1JNH - chains A and B; structure by X-ray diffraction, 2.85 A resolution.

# Chain A
Name: monoclonal anti-estradiol 10G6D6 Fab light chain
Source organism: Mus musculus
Notes: antibody fragment or engineered binder
Sequence (212 residues; numbered 1 to 211 plus 4 insertion-coded residues; 3 numbers in that range are skipped by the numbering (no residue carries them; nothing is unmodelled there); the number before each row is that of its first residue; a row labelled like 108A-108D holds insertion residues (108A, then the next letters in order)):
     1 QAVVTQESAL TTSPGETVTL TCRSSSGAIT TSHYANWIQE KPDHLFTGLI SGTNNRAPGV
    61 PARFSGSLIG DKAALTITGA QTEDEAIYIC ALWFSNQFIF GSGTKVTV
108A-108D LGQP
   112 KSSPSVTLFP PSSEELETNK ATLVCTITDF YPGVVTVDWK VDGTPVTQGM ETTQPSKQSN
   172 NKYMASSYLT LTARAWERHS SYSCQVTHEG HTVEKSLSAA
Not modelled in the structure: 108A-108D
Cystine bridges: Cys22-Cys90, Cys136-Cys195
Residues lining bound ligands: estradiol-6 carboxyl-methyl-oxime (ECO): Trp93, Asn96, Phe98

# Chain B
Name: monoclonal anti-estradiol 10G6D6 Fab heavy chain
Source organism: Mus musculus
Notes: antibody fragment or engineered binder
Sequence (218 residues; row label = number of the first residue in the row; note: 3 numbers in that range are skipped by the numbering (no residue carries them; nothing is unmodelled there); a row labelled like 117A-117D holds insertion residues (117A, then the next letters in order)):
     1 EVQLQQSGAE LARPGASVKL SCRTSGYSFT TYWMQWVRQR PGQGLEWIAA IYPGDDDARY
    61 TQKFKGKATL TADRSSSIVY LQLNSLTSED SAVYSCSRGR SLYYTMDYWG QGTSVTV
117A-117D SSAK
   121 TTPPSVYPLA PGSAAQTNSM VTLGCLVKGY FPEPVTVSWN TGSLSSGVHT FPAVLQSDLY
   181 TLSSSVTVPS STWPSETVTC NVAHPASSTK VDKKIVP
Not modelled in the structure: 117A-117D
Cystine bridges: Cys22-Cys96, Cys145-Cys200
Residues lining bound ligands: estradiol-6 carboxyl-methyl-oxime (ECO): Trp33, Gln35, Trp47, Ala50, Arg59, Gly99, Arg100, Ser101, Leu102, Thr105

# Chain A / chain B interface
Contacting residue pairs (73; chain A residue first):
  Tyr34(A) - Leu102(B)
  Tyr34(A) - Tyr103(B)  hydrophobic
  Asn36(A) - Thr105(B)
  Ile38(A) - Met106(B)  hydrophobic
  Ile38(A) - Trp109(B)  hydrophobic
  Glu40(A) - Gln39(B)
  His44(A) - Gln39(B)  hydrogen bond
  His44(A) - Val93(B)
  His44(A) - Gln111(B)
  Phe46(A) - Gln39(B)
  Phe46(A) - Leu45(B)  hydrophobic
  Phe46(A) - Ser95(B)
  Phe46(A) - Trp109(B)  hydrophobic
  Thr47(A) - Asp107(B)
  Gly48(A) - Met106(B)
  Gly48(A) - Asp107(B)  hydrogen bond (backbone-backbone)
  Ser51(A) - Tyr103(B)  hydrogen bond (side chain-backbone)
  Ser51(A) - Tyr104(B)
  Ser51(A) - Thr105(B)
  Gly52(A) - Leu102(B)
  Gly52(A) - Tyr103(B)  hydrogen bond (backbone-backbone)
  Asn55(A) - Tyr103(B)  hydrogen bond (side chain-backbone)
  Asn55(A) - Tyr104(B)
  Pro58(A) - Tyr108(B)
  Trp93(A) - Leu102(B)  hydrophobic
  Asn96(A) - Tyr60(B)
  Asn96(A) - Thr61(B)
  Gln97(A) - Trp47(B)
  Gln97(A) - Thr61(B)
  Phe98(A) - Trp47(B)
  Phe98(A) - Met106(B)  hydrophobic
  Phe100(A) - Val37(B)  hydrophobic
  Phe100(A) - Leu45(B)
  Phe100(A) - Trp47(B)  hydrophobic
  Thr118(A) - Ala134(B)
  Leu119(A) - Ala134(B)
  Phe120(A) - Leu129(B)
  Phe120(A) - Ala130(B)
  Phe120(A) - Pro131(B)  hydrophobic
  Phe120(A) - Thr142(B)
  Phe120(A) - Leu143(B)
  Phe120(A) - Gly144(B)
  Ser123(A) - Tyr127(B)
  Ser123(A) - Pro128(B)  hydrogen bond (side chain-backbone)
  Glu125(A) - Pro128(B)
  Glu125(A) - Lys213(B)  salt bridge
  Glu126(A) - Tyr127(B)
  Glu126(A) - Lys148(B)  salt bridge
  Thr133(A) - Leu146(B)
  Thr133(A) - Lys148(B)
  Val135(A) - Leu129(B)  hydrophobic
  Val135(A) - Leu146(B)  hydrophobic
  Val135(A) - Ser183(B)
  Thr137(A) - Phe171(B)
  Ile138(A) - Phe171(B)
  Thr139(A) - Phe171(B)
  Glu162(A) - Val174(B)
  Glu162(A) - Gln176(B)  hydrogen bond
  Thr164(A) - Pro172(B)
  Thr164(A) - Val174(B)
  Gln165(A) - Pro172(B)
  Ser167(A) - Pro172(B)
  Gln169(A) - His169(B)  hydrogen bond
  Met175(A) - His169(B)
  Met175(A) - Phe171(B)  hydrophobic
  Ala176(A) - Phe171(B)
  Ser177(A) - Phe171(B)
  Ser177(A) - Pro172(B)
  Tyr179(A) - Leu146(B)  hydrophobic
  Tyr179(A) - Val174(B)  hydrophobic
  Tyr179(A) - Leu182(B)
  Tyr179(A) - Ser183(B)  hydrogen bond (side chain-backbone)
  Lys206(A) - Ala134(B)
Also at the interface, not in a pair above, chain A (48 interface residues in all): Asp43, Ala57, Ile89, Val117, Pro121, Thr129, Lys131, Thr163, Asn171, Thr181
Also at the interface, not in a pair above, chain B (43 interface residues in all): Glu46, Gly110, Ala135, Thr170, Ala173, Leu175, Thr181

# In short
48 residues of chain A face 43 of chain B across their interface; the contacts include 9 hydrogen bonds and 2
salt bridges. Polar contacts include Glu125(A)-Lys213(B), Glu126(A)-Lys148(B) and His44(A)-Gln39(B).
Estradiol-6 carboxyl-methyl-oxime is bound between chain A and chain B.
Chain A is monoclonal anti-estradiol 10G6D6 Fab light chain and chain B is monoclonal anti-estradiol 10G6D6
Fab heavy chain, both from Mus musculus; the structure, Crystal Structure of Fab-Estradiol Complexes, was
determined by X-ray diffraction together with 1JN6 and 1JNN from the same study.
